PDB entry 4ZNX | X-ray diffraction, 2.10 A resolution | chains A and F of the 8 polymer chains in the assembly

[Chain A]
Molecule: Tyrosine-protein kinase Fyn
From: Homo sapiens
Notes: EC 2.7.10.2; fragment: sh3 domain
UniProt: P06241 (FYN_HUMAN); numbering as in UniProt (aligned over 84-141)
Amino-acid sequence (58 residues; numbered 84 to 141; the number before each row is that of its first residue):
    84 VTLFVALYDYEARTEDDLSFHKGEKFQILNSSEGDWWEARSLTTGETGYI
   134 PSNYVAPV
What the authors report for this chain:
  - contacts within the chain: Tyr-93/Asp-100 (hydrogen bond)
  - conformationally variable residues (side-chain flip): Leu-101, Trp-119

[Chain F]
Molecule: APP12
Amino-acid sequence (12 residues; each row starts with the number of its first residue):
     1 APPLPPRNRPRL
Not modelled in the structure: 11-12

[Chain A / chain F interface]
Pairs across the interface (14):
  Thr-85(A) / Pro-10(F)
  Phe-87(A) / Pro-10(F)  hydrophobic
  Ser-114(A) / Arg-9(F)  hydrogen bond
  Ser-114(A) / Pro-10(F)
  Ser-115(A) / Arg-9(F)
  Asp-118(A) / Pro-6(F)
  Trp-120(A) / Arg-7(F)
  Trp-120(A) / Asn-8(F)
  Trp-120(A) / Pro-10(F)
  Ser-135(A) / Pro-6(F)
  Ser-135(A) / Arg-7(F)  hydrogen bond (backbone-backbone)
  Asn-136(A) / Pro-6(F)
  Val-138(A) / Arg-7(F)
  Pro-140(A) / Arg-7(F)
Also at the interface, not in a pair above, chain A (12 interface residues in all): Ile-111, Ala-139
Also at the interface, not in a pair above, chain F (7 interface residues in all): Leu-4, Pro-5

[Overview]
The interface between chain A and chain F involves 12 residues on one side and 7 on the other, with 2 hydrogen
bonds. Among the polar pairs are Ser-114(A)/Arg-9(F) and Ser-135(A)/Arg-7(F). The paper reports conformational
variability at Leu-101(A) and Trp-119(A); contacts within the chain involving Tyr-93(A) and Asp-100(A).
Chain A is Tyrosine-protein kinase Fyn (Homo sapiens) and chain F is APP12; the structure, Crystal structure
of the Fyn-SH3 domain in complex with the high affinity peptide APP12, was determined by X-ray diffraction.
